Entry 7YJ3 (electron microscopy, 3.14 A resolution); this record covers chains A and B.

[Chain A]
Molecule: Angiotensin-converting enzyme 2
Source organism: Homo sapiens
Notes: EC 3.4.17.23, 3.4.17.-
UniProtKB: Q9BYF1 (ACE2_HUMAN); residue numbers follow UniProt; this construct covers 19-614
Amino-acid sequence (596 residues; row label = number of the first residue in the row):
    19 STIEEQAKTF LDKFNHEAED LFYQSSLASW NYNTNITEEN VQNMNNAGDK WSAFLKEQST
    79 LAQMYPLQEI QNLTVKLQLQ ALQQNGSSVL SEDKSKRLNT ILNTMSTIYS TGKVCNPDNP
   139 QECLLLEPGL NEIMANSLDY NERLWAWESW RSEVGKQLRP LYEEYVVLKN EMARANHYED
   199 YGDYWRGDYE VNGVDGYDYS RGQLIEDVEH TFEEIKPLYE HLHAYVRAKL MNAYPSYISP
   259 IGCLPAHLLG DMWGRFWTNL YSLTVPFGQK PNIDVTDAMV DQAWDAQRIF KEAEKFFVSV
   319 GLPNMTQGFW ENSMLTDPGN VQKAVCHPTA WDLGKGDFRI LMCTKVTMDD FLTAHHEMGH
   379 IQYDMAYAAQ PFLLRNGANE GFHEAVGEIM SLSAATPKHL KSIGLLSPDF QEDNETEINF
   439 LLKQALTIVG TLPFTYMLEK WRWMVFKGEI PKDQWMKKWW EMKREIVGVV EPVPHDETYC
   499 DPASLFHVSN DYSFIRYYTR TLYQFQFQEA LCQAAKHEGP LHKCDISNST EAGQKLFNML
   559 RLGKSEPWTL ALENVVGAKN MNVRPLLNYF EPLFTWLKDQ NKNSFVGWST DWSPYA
Swiss-Prot annotation at these positions:
  - region (Interaction with SARS-CoV spike glycoprotein): Asp30 to Tyr41, Met82 to Pro84, Lys353 to Arg357
  - active site: Glu375 (Proton acceptor), His505 (Proton donor)
  - binding site (chloride): Arg169, Trp477, Lys481
  - binding site (substrate): Arg273, His345, Pro346, Tyr515
  - binding site (Zn(2+)): His374, His378, Glu402
  - glycosylation (N-linked (GlcNAc...) asparagine): Asn53, Asn90, Asn103, Asn322, Asn432, Asn546
  - mutagenesis: Ser19 (S19P: Increases slightly the interaction with RBD domain of SARS-CoV-2 spike protein), Gln24 to Lys26 (Slightly inhibits interaction with SARS-CoV spike glycoprotein), Gln24 (Q24T: Increases slightly the interaction with RBD domain of SARS-CoV-2 spike protein), Ala25 (A25V: Increases slightly the interaction with RBD domain of SARS-CoV-2 spike protein), Thr27 (T27Y: Increases slightly the interaction with RBD domain of SARS-CoV-2 spike protein. In sACE2.v2.2; increases interaction with RBD domain of SARS-CoV-2 spike protein ...), Leu29 (L29F: Increases slightly the interaction with RBD domain of SARS-CoV-2 spike protein), Lys31 (K31D: Abolishes interaction with SARS-CoV spike glycoprotein; K31Y: Increases slightly the interaction with RBD domain of SARS-CoV-2 spike protein), Asn33 (N33D: Increases slightly the interaction with RBD domain of SARS-CoV-2 spike protein), His34 (H34A: Increases slightly the interaction with RBD domain of SARS-CoV-2 spike protein), Glu37 (E37A: No effect on interaction with SARS-CoV spike glycoprotein), Asp38 (D38A: No effect on interaction with SARS-CoV spike glycoprotein), Leu39 (L39R: Increases slightly the interaction with RBD domain of SARS-CoV-2 spike protein), 48 further mutagenesis entries in UniProt
Cystine bridges: Cys133-Cys141, Cys344-Cys361, Cys530-Cys542
Covalently attached groups: N-acetylglucosamine (NAG) linked to Asn53, Asn90, Asn103, Asn322, Asn432, Asn546
Bound ions: Zn2+: His374, His378, Glu402

[Chain B]
Molecule: Spike protein S1
Source organism: Severe acute respiratory syndrome coronavirus 2
Notes: fragment: rbd
UniProtKB: P0DTC2 (SPIKE_SARS2); residues 333-527 here = UniProt positions 333-527
Amino-acid sequence (195 residues; numbered 333 to 527; the number before each row is that of its first residue):
   333 TNLCPFDEVF NATRFASVYA WNRKRISNCV ADYSVLYNFA PFFAFKCYGV SPTKLNDLCF
   393 TNVYADSFVI RGNEVSQIAP GQTGNIADYN YKLPDDFTGC VIAWNSNKLD SKVGGNYNYL
   453 YRLFRKSNLK PFERDISTEI YQAGNKPCNG VAGFNCYFPL RSYGFRPTYG VGHQPYRVVV
   513 LSFELLHAPA TVCGP
Sequence notes: variant Asp339 (Gly in P0DTC2), Phe371 (Ser in P0DTC2), Pro373 (Ser in P0DTC2), Phe375 (Ser in P0DTC2), Ala376 (Thr in P0DTC2), Asn405 (Asp in P0DTC2), Ser408 (Arg in P0DTC2), Asn417 (Lys in P0DTC2), Lys440 (Asn in P0DTC2), Asn477 (Ser in P0DTC2), Lys478 (Thr in P0DTC2), Ala484 (Glu in P0DTC2), Arg493 (Gln in P0DTC2), Arg498 (Gln in P0DTC2), Tyr501 (Asn in P0DTC2), His505 (Tyr in P0DTC2)
Swiss-Prot annotation at these positions:
  - region: Asn448 to Phe456 (Immunodominant HLA epitope recognized by the CD8+)
  - glycosylation: Asn343 (N-linked (GlcNAc...) (complex) asparagine)
  - natural variant: Asp339 (G339D: In strain: Omicron/BA.1, Omicron/BA.2 and 4 more; this construct carries the variant), Arg346 (R346K: In strain: Mu/B.1.621; R346T: In strain: Omicron/BQ.1.1, Omicron/XBB.1.5 and 1 more), Leu368 (L368I: In strain: Omicron/XBB.1.5, Omicron/EG.5.1), Phe371 (S371F: In strain: Omicron/BA.2, Omicron/BA.2.12.1 and 6 more; this construct carries the variant), Pro373 (S373P: In strain: Omicron/BA.1, Omicron/BA.2 and 7 more; this construct carries the variant), Phe375 (S375F: In strain: Omicron/BA.1, Omicron/BA.2 and 7 more; this construct carries the variant), Ala376 (T376A: In strain: Omicron/BA.2, Omicron/BA.2.12.1 and 5 more; this construct carries the variant), Asn405 (D405N: In strain: Omicron/BA.2, Omicron/BA.2.12.1 and 6 more; this construct carries the variant), Ser408 (R408S: In strain: Omicron/BA.2, Omicron/BA.2.12.1 and 6 more; this construct carries the variant), Asn417 (K417N: In strain: Beta/B.1.351, Omicron/BA.1 and 8 more; this construct carries the variant), Lys440 (N440K: In strain: Omicron/BA.1, Omicron/BA.2 and 7 more; this construct carries the variant), Lys444 (K444T: In strain: Omicron/BQ.1.1), 16 further natural variant entries in UniProt
  - mutagenesis: Asn343 (N343Q: Reduced viral infectivity), Leu452 (L452R: Increased resistance to neutralizing antibodies. Decreases HLA binding to NF9 epitope. Increased binding affinity to human ACE2), Tyr453 (Y453F: Decreased HLA binding to NF9 epitope. Increased binding affinity to human ACE2), Ala475 (A475V: Increased resistance to neutralizing antibodies), Val483 (V483A: Increased resistance to neutralizing antibodies), Phe490 (F490L: Increased resistance to neutralizing antibodies and human covalescent sera neutralization), His519 (H519P: Increased resistance to human covalescent sera neutralization)
Cystine bridges: Cys336-Cys361, Cys379-Cys432, Cys391-Cys525, Cys480-Cys488
Covalently attached groups: N-acetylglucosamine (NAG) linked to Asn343
What the authors report for this chain:
  - mutagenesis - L452Q: decreased binding to Angiotensin-converting enzyme 2 (chain A)
  - mutagenesis - R493Q: increased binding to rabbit
  - mutagenesis - R493Q: increased binding to horse
  - mutagenesis - R493Q: increased binding to pig
  - mutagenesis - R493Q: increased binding to goat
  - mutagenesis - R493Q: increased binding to sheep
  - mutagenesis - R493Q: decreased binding to dog

[Chain A / chain B interface]
Pairs across the interface - 29 pairs, chain A then chain B:
  Ser19(A) - Asn477(B)  hydrogen bond (backbone-side chain)
  Gln24(A) - Ala475(B)
  Gln24(A) - Asn477(B)
  Gln24(A) - Asn487(B)  hydrogen bond
  Thr27(A) - Phe456(B)
  Thr27(A) - Tyr489(B)
  Phe28(A) - Tyr489(B)
  Lys31(A) - Tyr489(B)
  Lys31(A) - Arg493(B)
  His34(A) - Tyr453(B)
  His34(A) - Arg493(B)
  His34(A) - Ser494(B)
  Glu35(A) - Arg493(B)  salt bridge
  Asp38(A) - Tyr449(B)  hydrogen bond
  Asp38(A) - Arg498(B)  salt bridge
  Tyr41(A) - Arg498(B)
  Tyr41(A) - Thr500(B)  hydrogen bond
  Tyr41(A) - Tyr501(B)
  Gln42(A) - Tyr449(B)
  Gln42(A) - Arg498(B)  hydrogen bond
  Met82(A) - Phe486(B)  hydrophobic
  Tyr83(A) - Phe486(B)
  Tyr83(A) - Asn487(B)  hydrogen bond
  Lys353(A) - Tyr501(B)
  Lys353(A) - Gly502(B)  hydrogen bond (backbone-backbone)
  Lys353(A) - His505(B)
  Gly354(A) - Gly502(B)
  Asp355(A) - Thr500(B)  hydrogen bond
  Arg357(A) - Thr500(B)  hydrogen bond
Other interface residues (no listed pair), chain A (18 interface residues in all): Asp30, Leu79
Other interface residues (no listed pair), chain B (18 interface residues in all): Leu455, Tyr473, Gly476
The authors on this interface:
  - pairs named by the authors: Gln42(A)-Arg498(B) (hydrogen bond), Leu79(A)-Phe486(B) (hydrophobic contact), Met82(A)-Phe486(B) (hydrophobic contact), Tyr83(A)-Phe486(B) (hydrophobic contact), Asn477(B)-Ser19(A) (hydrogen bond), Asn487(B)-Gln24(A) (hydrogen bond), Asn487(B)-Tyr83(A) (hydrogen bond), Arg493(B)-Glu35(A) (salt bridge), Arg493(B)-Lys31(A), Thr500(B)-Asp355(A) (hydrogen bond), Thr500(B)-Arg357(A) (hydrogen bond), Tyr501(B)-Tyr41(A) (pi stacking)
  - interface residues, chain A: Asp38(A), Tyr41(A), Lys353(A)
  - interface residues, chain B: Tyr449(B), Arg498(B), Thr500(B), Gly502(B)

[Overview]
The chain A/chain B interface involves 18 residues from each chain; the contacts include 9 hydrogen bonds and
2 salt bridges. Polar pairs include Glu35(A)-Arg493(B), Asp38(A)-Arg498(B) and Ser19(A)-Asn477(B). The paper
describes hydrogen bonds between Gln42(A) and Arg498(B), Asn477(B) and Ser19(A) and Asn487(B) and Gln24(A)
among others; hydrophobic contacts between Leu79(A) and Phe486(B), Met82(A) and Phe486(B) and Tyr83(A) and
Phe486(B); a salt bridge between Arg493(B) and Glu35(A). The paper reports that L452Q of chain B reduces
binding to Angiotensin-converting enzyme 2 (chain A); interface residues Asp38(A), Tyr41(A) and Tyr449(B)
among others.
Chain A is Angiotensin-converting enzyme 2 (Homo sapiens) and chain B is Spike protein S1 (Severe acute
respiratory syndrome coronavirus 2); the structure, Cryo-EM structure of SARS-CoV-2 Omicron BA.2 RBD in
complex with human ACE2 (local refinement), was determined by electron microscopy together with 7YHW, 7YV8,
7YVU, 8GRY, 8H06 and 8H5C from the same study.
